8WD0 - chains B and C of the 6 polymer chains in the assembly; structure by X-ray diffraction, 2.60 A resolution.

== Chain B ==
Molecule: Tubulin beta chain
Source organism: Sus scrofa
UniProtKB: A0A287AGU7 (A0A287AGU7_PIG); residue numbers follow UniProt; this construct covers 1-445
Amino-acid sequence (445 residues; numbered 1 to 445; the number before each row is that of its first residue):
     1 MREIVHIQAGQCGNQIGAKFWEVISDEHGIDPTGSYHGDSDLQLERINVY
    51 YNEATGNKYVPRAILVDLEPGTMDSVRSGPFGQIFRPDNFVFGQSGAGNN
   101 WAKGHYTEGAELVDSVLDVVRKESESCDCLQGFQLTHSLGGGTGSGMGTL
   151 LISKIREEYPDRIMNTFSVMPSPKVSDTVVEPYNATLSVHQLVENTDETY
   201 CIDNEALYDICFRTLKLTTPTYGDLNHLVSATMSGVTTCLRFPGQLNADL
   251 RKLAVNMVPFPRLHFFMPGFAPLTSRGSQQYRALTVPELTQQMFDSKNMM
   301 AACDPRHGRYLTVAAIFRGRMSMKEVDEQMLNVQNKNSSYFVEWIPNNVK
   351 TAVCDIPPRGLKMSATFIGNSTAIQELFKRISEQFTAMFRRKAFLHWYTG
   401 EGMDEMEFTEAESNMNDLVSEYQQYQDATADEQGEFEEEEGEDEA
Not modelled in the structure: 429-445
Ligand contacts:
  - GDP (guanosine-5'-diphosphate): Ala9, Gly10, Gln11, Cys12, Gln15, Ile16, Asp67, Ala97, Asn99, Ser138, Gly140, Gly141, Gly142, Thr143, Gly144, Val169, Pro171, Val175, Asp177, Glu181, Asn204, Leu207, Tyr222, Leu225, Asn226
  - Erianin (W4F; 2-methoxy-5-[2-(3,4,5-trimethoxyphenyl)ethyl]phenol): Val236, Cys239, Leu240, Leu246, Ala248, Asp249, Lys252, Leu253, Asn256, Met257, Val313, Ala314, Ala315, Asn347, Asn348, Val349, Lys350, Ala352, Ile368

== Chain C ==
Molecule: Tubulin alpha-1B chain
Source organism: Bos taurus
UniProtKB: P81947 (TBA1B_BOVIN); numbering as in UniProt (aligned over 1-451)
Amino-acid sequence (451 residues; numbered 1 to 451; the number before each row is that of its first residue):
     1 MRECISIHVGQAGVQIGNACWELYCLEHGIQPDGQMPSDKTIGGGDDSFN
    51 TFFSETGAGKHVPRAVFVDLEPTVIDEVRTGTYRQLFHPEQLITGKEDAA
   101 NNYARGHYTIGKEIIDLVLDRIRKLADQCTGLQGFLVFHSFGGGTGSGFT
   151 SLLMERLSVDYGKKSKLEFSIYPAPQVSTAVVEPYNSILTTHTTLEHSDC
   201 AFMVDNEAIYDICRRNLDIERPTYTNLNRLISQIVSSITASLRFDGALNV
   251 DLTEFQTNLVPYPRIHFPLATYAPVISAEKAYHEQLSVAEITNACFEPAN
   301 QMVKCDPRHGKYMACCLLYRGDVVPKDVNAAIATIKTKRSIQFVDWCPTG
   351 FKVGINYQPPTVVPGGDLAKVQRAVCMLSNTTAIAEAWARLDHKFDLMYA
   401 KRAFVHWYVGEGMEEGEFSEAREDMAALEKDYEEVGVDSVEGEGEEEGEE
   451 Y
Not modelled in the structure: 441-451
Ion coordination: Ca2+: Asp39, Thr41, Gly44, Glu55
Ligand contacts:
  - GTP (guanosine-5'-triphosphate): Gly10, Gln11, Ala12, Gln15, Ile16, Asp69, Asp98, Ala99, Ala100, Asn101, Ser140, Gly142, Gly143, Gly144, Thr145, Gly146, Ile171, Pro173, Val177, Ser178, Thr179, Glu183, Asn206, Tyr224, Leu227, Asn228, Ile231
  - Erianin (W4F; 2-methoxy-5-[2-(3,4,5-trimethoxyphenyl)ethyl]phenol): Thr179, Ala180, Val181

== Chain B / chain C interface ==
Contacting residue pairs (38):
  Gln94(B) with Met1(C)
  Asn99(B) with Glu254(C)
  Asp177(B) with Glu254(C); Lys352(C), hydrogen bond (backbone-side chain)
  Thr178(B) with Glu254(C); Asn258(C)
  Val179(B) with Asn258(C), hydrogen bond (backbone-side chain); Pro348(C), hydrophobic
  Val180(B) with Thr257(C)
  Thr219(B) with Lys326(C)
  Ala387(B) with Trp346(C)
  Met388(B) with Trp346(C)
  Arg390(B) with Asp345(C), salt bridge; Ser439(C), hydrogen bond
  Arg391(B) with Tyr262(C), hydrogen bond (backbone-side chain); Asp345(C), salt bridge; Trp346(C); Glu434(C), hydrogen bond (side chain-backbone); Val435(C); Val437(C), hydrogen bond (side chain-backbone); Asp438(C), hydrogen bond (side chain-backbone); Ser439(C), hydrogen bond
  Lys392(B) with Tyr262(C)
  Ala393(B) with Pro261(C); Tyr262(C); Trp346(C), hydrophobic
  Phe394(B) with Thr257(C); Asn258(C); Val260(C); Pro261(C), hydrogen bond (backbone-backbone); Trp346(C), hydrophobic
  His396(B) with Val260(C), hydrogen bond (side chain-backbone); Pro261(C); Tyr262(C); Pro263(C)
  Trp397(B) with Gln256(C); Thr257(C), hydrogen bond (side chain-backbone); Val260(C)
Also at the interface, not in a pair above, chain B (19 interface residues in all): Ser95, Gly98, Leu395
Also at the interface, not in a pair above, chain C (23 interface residues in all): Arg2, Met313, Asn329, Cys347

== Overview ==
The interface between chain B and chain C involves 19 residues on one side and 23 on the other, with 11
hydrogen bonds and 2 salt bridges. Polar contacts include Arg390(B)-Asp345(C), Arg391(B)-Asp345(C) and
Asp177(B)-Lys352(C). Bound to chain B: Erianin and GDP.
Chain B is Tubulin beta chain (Sus scrofa) and chain C is Tubulin alpha-1B chain (Bos taurus); the structure,
Crystal structure of T2R-TTL-Erianin complex, was determined by X-ray diffraction.
